Entry 4ZWG (X-ray diffraction, 2.30 A resolution); this record covers chains B and D of the 4 polymer chains in the assembly.

[Chain B (and D)]
Protein: Deoxynucleoside triphosphate triphosphohydrolase SAMHD1
Source organism: Homo sapiens
Notes: EC 3.1.5.-; chain D of this document is another copy of the same molecule, construct and numbering; everything in this record applies to it too
UniProtKB: Q9Y3Z3 (SAMH1_HUMAN); residues 113-626 here = UniProt positions 113-626
Sequence (514 residues; numbered 113 to 626; the number before each row is that of its first residue):
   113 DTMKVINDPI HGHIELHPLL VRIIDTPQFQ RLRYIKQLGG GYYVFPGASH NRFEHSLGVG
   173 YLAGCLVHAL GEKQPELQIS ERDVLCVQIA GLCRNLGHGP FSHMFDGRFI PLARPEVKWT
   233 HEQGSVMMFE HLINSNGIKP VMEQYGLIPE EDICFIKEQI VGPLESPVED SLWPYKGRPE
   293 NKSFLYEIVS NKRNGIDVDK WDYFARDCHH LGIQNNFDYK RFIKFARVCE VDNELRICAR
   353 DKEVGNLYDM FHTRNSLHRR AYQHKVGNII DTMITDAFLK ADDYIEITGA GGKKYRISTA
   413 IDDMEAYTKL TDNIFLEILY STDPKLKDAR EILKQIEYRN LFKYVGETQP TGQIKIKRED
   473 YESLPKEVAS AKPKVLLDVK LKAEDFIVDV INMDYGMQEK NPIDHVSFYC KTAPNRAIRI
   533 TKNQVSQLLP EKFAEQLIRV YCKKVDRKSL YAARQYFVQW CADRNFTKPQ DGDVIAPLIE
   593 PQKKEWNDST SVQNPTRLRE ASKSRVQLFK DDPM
Disordered / not traced: 277-283, 487-490, 582-626 (chain D: 278-283, 462-467, 580-626)
Differences from the reference sequence: conflict R206 (His in Q9Y3Z3), N207 (Asp in Q9Y3Z3); engineered mutation E592 (Thr in Q9Y3Z3)
Small-molecule neighbours:
  - 2'-deoxyadenosine 5'-triphosphate (DTP), molecule 1: V117, I118, N119, H125
  - 2'-deoxyadenosine 5'-triphosphate (DTP), molecule 2: Q149, L150, R164, H167, R206, N207, H210, H215, H233, D311, K312, Y315, D319, R366, H370, Y374, D383
  - 2'-deoxyadenosine 5'-triphosphate (DTP), molecule 3: V156, F157, P158, I325, R371, R372, H376, V378
  - 2'-deoxyadenosine 5'-triphosphate: R333, F337, R352, K354, N358, K523
  - GTP (guanosine-5'-triphosphate), molecule 1: K116, V117, I118, V133, I136, D137, Q142, R145, F165
  - GTP, molecule 2: Y155, V156, P158, V378, R451
Curated features (UniProtKB/Swiss-Prot):
  - active site: H233
  - binding site (GTP): K116, V117, D137, Q142, R145, R451, K455, K523
  - binding site (dATP): N119, Q149, V156, R164, H210, H215, K312, Y315, D319, R333, R352, K354, N358, R366, Q375, H376, K377, K523
  - binding site (dCTP): N119, Q149, V156, R164, H210, H215, K312, Y315, D319, R333, R352, K354, R366, R372, Q375, H376, K377, K523
  - binding site (dGTP): N119, Q149, L150, V156, R164, K312, Y315, D319, R333, R352, K354, N358, R366, Y374, Q375, H376, K377, K523
  - binding site (dTTP): N119, Q149, V156, R164, H210, H215, K312, Y315, D319, R333, R352, K354, Q375, H376, K377, K523
  - binding site (Mn(2+)): H167, D311
  - cross-link (Glycyl lysine isopeptide (Lys-Gly)): K467 (interchain with G-Cter in SUMO2), K469 (interchain with G-Cter in SUMO2), K492 (interchain with G-Cter in SUMO2), K622 (interchain with G-Cter in SUMO2)
  - natural variant: D120 to H123 (deletion: In AGS5), H123 (H123P: In AGS5), R143 (R143C: In AGS5; R143H: In AGS5), R145 (R145Q: In AGS5), H167 (H167Y: In AGS5), I201 (I201N: In AGS5 and CHBL2), G209 (G209S: In AGS5), M254 (M254V: In AGS5), R290 (R290H: In AGS5), L369 (L369S: In AGS5), M385 (M385V: In AGS5), I448 (I448T: In AGS5), 1 further natural variant entry in UniProt
  - mutagenesis: D137 (D137A: Impairs homotetramerization and nearly abolishes dNTPase activity), Q142 (Q142E/A: Impairs homotetramerization and nearly abolishes dNTPase activity; when associated with K-145), R143 (R143A: Abolished ability to restrict infection by viruses), R145 (R145A: Impairs homotetramerization and nearly abolishes dNTPase activity. Abolished ability to restrict infection by viruses; R145K: Impairs homotetramerization and nearly abolishes dNTPase activity ...), Q149 (Q149A: Abolished dNTPase activity without affecting homotetramerization. Abolished dNTPase activity; when associated with A-319), R164 (R164A: Abolished ability to restrict infection by viruses), H167 (H167A: Abolished ability to restrict infection by viruses), H210 (H210A: Abolished dNTPase activity without affecting homotetramerization), H215 (H215A: Abolished dNTPase activity without affecting homotetramerization), R226 (R226G: Loss of function in defense response to virus), H233 (H233A: Abolished dNTPase activity without affecting homotetramerization. Abolished ability to restrict infection by viruses), D311 (D311A: Loss of function in defense response to virus. Loss of dNTPase activity. Does not affect oligomerization), 26 further mutagenesis entries in UniProt
Reported in the primary citation:
  - mutagenesis - T592E: decreased catalytic activity on dGTP
  - mutagenesis - T592E: decreased catalytic activity on all of the four dNTPs
  - mutagenesis - T592E: decreased stability

[How chain B and chain D interact]
Pairs across the interface (52):
  G324(B) with N328(D)
  I325(B) with N327(D)
  Q326(B) with Q326(D), hydrogen bond (side chain-backbone); N327(D); N328(D); Y331(D)
  N327(B) with Q326(D), hydrogen bond (backbone-side chain)
  N328(B) with H364(D); S368(D), hydrogen bond; R372(D), hydrogen bond (backbone-side chain)
  G357(B) with R371(D), hydrogen bond (backbone-side chain)
  N358(B) with R371(D), hydrogen bond; R372(D), hydrogen bond
  D361(B) with H364(D), salt bridge; S368(D), hydrogen bond; R371(D), salt bridge; R372(D), salt bridge
  H364(B) with D361(D), salt bridge; H364(D)
  N367(B) with L540(D)
  S368(B) with D361(D), hydrogen bond
  R371(B) with G357(D), hydrogen bond (side chain-backbone); N358(D), hydrogen bond; D361(D), salt bridge
  R372(B) with N328(D); N358(D), hydrogen bond; D361(D), salt bridge
  Q461(B) with N535(D); Q536(D)
  P462(B) with N535(D); Q536(D); V537(D)
  G464(B) with Q539(D)
  M505(B) with L540(D)
  V537(B) with Q461(D)
  S538(B) with E547(D), hydrogen bond
  Q539(B) with K544(D); E547(D), hydrogen bond (backbone-side chain)
  L540(B) with N367(D); M505(D); P542(D); K544(D); A546(D); E547(D)
  P542(B) with L540(D)
  E543(B) with E543(D)
  K544(B) with Q539(D), hydrogen bond; L540(D)
  A546(B) with L540(D)
  E547(B) with S538(D), hydrogen bond; Q539(D), hydrogen bond (side chain-backbone); L540(D)
Also at the interface, not in a pair above, chain B (35 interface residues in all): F329, K354, T463, D506, Y507, N535, Q536, L541, F545
Also at the interface, not in a pair above, chain D (33 interface residues in all): I325, F329, D330, K354, D506, Y507, L541, F545

[In short]
35 residues of chain B face 33 of chain D across their interface, with 17 hydrogen bonds and 6 salt bridges.
Polar pairs include D361(B)-H364(D), D361(B)-R371(D) and D361(B)-R372(D). The paper reports that T592E of
chain B reduces catalytic activity on dGTP; T592E of chain B reduces catalytic activity on all of the four
dNTPs.
Chain B and chain D are both Deoxynucleoside triphosphate triphosphohydrolase SAMHD1 (Homo sapiens); the
structure, Crystal structure of the GTP-dATP-bound catalytic core of SAMHD1 phosphomimetic T592E mutant, was
determined by X-ray diffraction together with 4ZWE from the same study.
